Entry 3KEE (X-ray diffraction, 2.40 A resolution); this record covers chains C and G of the 4 polymer chains in the assembly.

# Chain C
Protein: Genome polyprotein
From: Hepatitis C virus
Notes: EC 3.4.21.98; fragment: NS3 protease domain
UniProtKB: P90191 (P90191_9HEPC); residues 1-180 here correspond to UniProt positions 1027-1206 (UniProt number = residue number + 1026)
Sequence (190 residues; each row starts with the number of its first residue; numbering starts at 0):
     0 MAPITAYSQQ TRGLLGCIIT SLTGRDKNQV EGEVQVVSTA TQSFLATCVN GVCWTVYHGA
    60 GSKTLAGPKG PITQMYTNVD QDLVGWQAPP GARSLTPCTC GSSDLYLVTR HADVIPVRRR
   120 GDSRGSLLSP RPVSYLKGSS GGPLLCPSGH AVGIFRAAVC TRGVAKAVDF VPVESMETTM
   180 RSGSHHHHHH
Disordered / not traced: 0-2, 181-189
Construct notes: expression tag (0, 181-189)
Metal / ion sites: Zn2+: C97, C99, C145
Small-molecule neighbours: 30B ((2R,3aR,10Z,11aS,12aR,14aR)-N-(cyclopropylsulfonyl)-2-({7-methoxy-8-methyl-2-[4-(1-methylethyl)-1,3-thiazol-2-yl]quinolin-4-yl}oxy)-5-methyl-4,14-dioxo-2,3,3a,4,5,6,7,8,9,11a,12,13,14,14a-tetradecahydrocyclopenta[c]cyclopropa[g][1,6]diazacyclotetradecine-12a(1H)-carboxamide): Q41, S42, F43, V55, Y56, H57, G58, V78, D79, Q80, D81, V132, L135, K136, G137, S138, S139, F154, R155, A156, A157, C159, D168

# Chain G
Protein: 19-mer peptide from Genome polyprotein
Notes: fragment: NS4a peptide
UniProtKB: Q6GYR8 (Q6GYR8_9HEPC); residues 21-39 here correspond to UniProt positions 1682-1700 (UniProt number = residue number + 1661)
Sequence (23 residues; numbered 19 to 41; the number before each row is that of its first residue):
    19 KKGSVVIVGR IVLSGKPAII PKK
Disordered / not traced: 19, 32-41
Construct notes: expression tag (19-20, 40-41)

# Interface between chain C and chain G
Residue-residue contacts (63):
  T4(C) - V30(G)
  T4(C) - L31(G)
  A5(C) - I29(G)  hydrophobic
  A5(C) - V30(G)
  A5(C) - L31(G)  hydrophobic
  Y6(C) - R28(G)
  Y6(C) - I29(G)
  Y6(C) - V30(G)  hydrogen bond (backbone-backbone)
  S7(C) - R28(G)
  S7(C) - I29(G)
  Q8(C) - G27(G)
  Q8(C) - R28(G)  hydrogen bond (backbone-backbone)
  Q9(C) - V26(G)
  Q9(C) - G27(G)
  T10(C) - V26(G)  hydrogen bond (backbone-backbone)
  T10(C) - G27(G)
  T10(C) - R28(G)
  R11(C) - V24(G)
  R11(C) - I25(G)  hydrogen bond (side chain-backbone)
  R11(C) - V26(G)  hydrogen bond (backbone-backbone)
  C16(C) - V24(G)
  C16(C) - V26(G)  hydrophobic
  T19(C) - V24(G)
  S20(C) - G21(G)
  S20(C) - S22(G)  hydrogen bond (backbone-backbone)
  S20(C) - V24(G)
  G23(C) - S22(G)
  Q28(C) - R28(G)  hydrogen bond (backbone-side chain)
  E30(C) - R28(G)
  E32(C) - I29(G)
  E32(C) - V30(G)
  E32(C) - L31(G)  hydrogen bond (side chain-backbone)
  V33(C) - R28(G)
  V33(C) - I29(G)  hydrogen bond (backbone-backbone)
  Q34(C) - I25(G)
  Q34(C) - G27(G)
  Q34(C) - R28(G)
  V35(C) - V24(G)
  V35(C) - I25(G)
  V35(C) - V26(G)  hydrogen bond (backbone-backbone)
  V35(C) - G27(G)  hydrogen bond (backbone-backbone)
  V35(C) - I29(G)  hydrophobic
  V36(C) - V23(G)  hydrophobic
  V36(C) - V24(G)
  V36(C) - I25(G)  hydrophobic
  S37(C) - S22(G)
  S37(C) - V23(G)
  S37(C) - V24(G)  hydrogen bond (backbone-backbone)
  S37(C) - V26(G)
  T38(C) - V23(G)
  L44(C) - I29(G)  hydrophobic
  A59(C) - V23(G)  hydrophobic
  K62(C) - G21(G)
  K62(C) - V23(G)
  T63(C) - S22(G)  hydrogen bond
  T63(C) - V23(G)  hydrogen bond (backbone-backbone)
  L64(C) - V23(G)
  A65(C) - V23(G)  hydrogen bond (backbone-backbone)
  W85(C) - V23(G)  hydrophobic
  V107(C) - I29(G)  hydrophobic
  T108(C) - I29(G)
  R109(C) - I29(G)
  L144(C) - L31(G)  hydrophobic
Also at the interface, not in a pair above, chain C (39 interface residues in all): D25, V29, G31, F43, P70, L94, A111

# Overview
39 residues of chain C face 11 of chain G across their interface, with 15 hydrogen bonds. Among the polar
pairs are R11(C)-I25(G), Q28(C)-R28(G) and E32(C)-L31(G). Ligands of chain C: compound 30B. C97(C), C99(C) and
C145(C) coordinate Zn2+.
Chain C is Genome polyprotein (Hepatitis C virus) and chain G is a 19-mer peptide from Genome polyprotein; the
structure, HCV NS3/NS4A complexed with Non-covalent macrocyclic compound TMC435, was determined by X-ray
diffraction, deposited together with 3KF2.
